PDB entry 4NBE | X-ray diffraction, 2.10 A resolution | chains A and B of the 5 polymer chains in the assembly

[Chain A (and B)]
Protein: Terminal oxygenase component of carbazole
Notes: EC 1.14.12.22; chain B of this document is another copy of the same molecule, construct and numbering; everything in this record applies to it too
UniProt: Q84II6 (Q84II6_JANS3); numbering as in UniProt (aligned over 1-384)
Chain sequence (392 residues; each row starts with the number of its first residue):
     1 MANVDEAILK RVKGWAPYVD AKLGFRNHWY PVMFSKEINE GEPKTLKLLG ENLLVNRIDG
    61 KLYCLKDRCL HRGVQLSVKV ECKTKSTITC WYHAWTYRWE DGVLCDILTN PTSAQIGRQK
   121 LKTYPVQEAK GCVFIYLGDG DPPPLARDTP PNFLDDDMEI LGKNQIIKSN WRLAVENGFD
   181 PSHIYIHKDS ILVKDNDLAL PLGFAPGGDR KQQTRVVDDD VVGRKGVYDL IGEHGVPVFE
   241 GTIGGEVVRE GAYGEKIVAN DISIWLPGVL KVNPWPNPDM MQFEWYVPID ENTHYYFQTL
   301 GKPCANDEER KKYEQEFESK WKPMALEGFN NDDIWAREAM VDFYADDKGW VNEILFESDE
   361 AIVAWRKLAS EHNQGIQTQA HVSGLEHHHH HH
Not modelled in the structure: 1, 385-392 (chain B: 1, 387-392)
Construct notes: engineered mutation W275 (Phe in Q84II6); expression tag (385-392)
Bound ions: 2Fe-2S cluster Fe: C69, H71, C90, H93; Fe2+: H183, H187, D333
Small-molecule neighbours:
  - 9H-fluorene (9FL): G178, H183, I184, L200, A259, I262, L270, V272, W275, Q282, E284, F329, N330
  - 2Fe-2S cluster (FES): C69, H71, R72, V74, C90, Y92, H93, A94, W95
Reported in the primary citation:
  - binding site for 9H-fluorene: W275
  - mutagenesis - F275W: increased catalytic activity on 9H-fluorene (citing earlier work)

[Chain A / chain B interface]
Contacting residue pairs - 71 pairs, chain A then chain B:
  E176(A) - R72(B)  salt bridge
  N177(A) - Y92(B)  hydrogen bond
  D180(A) - H93(B)  salt bridge
  S182(A) - H93(B)
  S182(A) - T109(B)
  H183(A) - Y92(B)
  H183(A) - H93(B)
  Y185(A) - E81(B)  hydrogen bond
  Y185(A) - K83(B)
  Y185(A) - T89(B)
  Y185(A) - C90(B)
  Y185(A) - W91(B)
  Y185(A) - Y92(B)
  Y185(A) - A94(B)
  Y185(A) - L108(B)
  Y185(A) - T109(B)
  I186(A) - W91(B)
  I186(A) - Y92(B)
  K188(A) - E81(B)  salt bridge
  L202(A) - T109(B)
  G203(A) - T109(B)
  F204(A) - T109(B)  hydrogen bond (backbone-backbone)
  F204(A) - N110(B)
  A205(A) - N110(B)
  P206(A) - N110(B)
  V238(A) - L108(B)
  V238(A) - P111(B)
  G241(A) - L108(B)
  T242(A) - D106(B)
  T242(A) - L108(B)
  I243(A) - K83(B)
  I243(A) - T84(B)
  I243(A) - T87(B)
  I243(A) - T89(B)
  I243(A) - D106(B)
  I243(A) - L108(B)  hydrophobic
  G244(A) - D106(B)  hydrogen bond (backbone-side chain)
  V248(A) - K83(B)
  W335(A) - V78(B)  hydrophobic
  W335(A) - K79(B)
  W335(A) - W91(B)  hydrophobic
  A336(A) - W91(B)  hydrophobic
  A339(A) - V74(B)
  A339(A) - W91(B)  hydrophobic
  M340(A) - R72(B)
  M340(A) - V74(B)  hydrophobic
  M340(A) - Y92(B)
  F343(A) - R72(B)
  F343(A) - G73(B)
  Y344(A) - R72(B)  hydrogen bond
  D346(A) - S383(B)
  N352(A) - G384(B)
  E353(A) - H71(B)
  I354(A) - L70(B)  hydrogen bond (backbone-backbone)
  I354(A) - H71(B)  hydrogen bond (backbone-backbone)
  I354(A) - W95(B)
  I354(A) - Q115(B)
  I354(A) - Q119(B)
  L355(A) - Q115(B)  hydrogen bond (backbone-side chain)
  F356(A) - H71(B)
  F356(A) - W95(B)
  F356(A) - I107(B)  hydrophobic
  F356(A) - T109(B)
  F356(A) - S113(B)
  F356(A) - Q115(B)
  E357(A) - N110(B)
  E357(A) - S113(B)  hydrogen bond
  E357(A) - A114(B)  hydrogen bond (side chain-backbone)
  D359(A) - H71(B)  salt bridge
  I362(A) - R72(B)
  R366(A) - R72(B)
Interface residues without a listed pair, chain A (37 interface residues in all): E246, D342
Interface residues without a listed pair, chain B (34 interface residues in all): R68, Q75, T96, T112

[In short]
37 residues of chain A and 34 residues of chain B are in contact, with 10 hydrogen bonds and 4 salt bridges.
Polar pairs include E176(A)-R72(B), D180(A)-H93(B) and K188(A)-E81(B). Bound to chain A: 2Fe-2S cluster and
9H-fluorene. The paper reports a binding site for 9H-fluorene at W275(A); F275W of chain A increases catalytic
activity on 9H-fluorene.
Chain A and chain B are both Terminal oxygenase component of carbazole; the structure, Fluorene-bound
oxygenase with Phe275 replaced by Trp and ferredoxin complex of carbazole 1,9a-dioxygenase (form2), was
determined by X-ray diffraction, deposited together with 4NB8, 4NB9, 4NBA, 4NBB, 4NBC, 4NBD and 3 further
entries.
